5K6A - chains B and C of the 4 polymer chains in the assembly; structure by X-ray diffraction, 1.70 A resolution.

# Chain B
Name: Pteridine reductase
Organism: Trypanosoma brucei brucei
UniProtKB: O76290 (O76290_TRYBB); residue numbers follow UniProt; this construct covers 1-268
Sequence (288 residues; row label = number of the first residue in the row; numbers below 1 keep their minus sign (Met-19 is residue -19)):
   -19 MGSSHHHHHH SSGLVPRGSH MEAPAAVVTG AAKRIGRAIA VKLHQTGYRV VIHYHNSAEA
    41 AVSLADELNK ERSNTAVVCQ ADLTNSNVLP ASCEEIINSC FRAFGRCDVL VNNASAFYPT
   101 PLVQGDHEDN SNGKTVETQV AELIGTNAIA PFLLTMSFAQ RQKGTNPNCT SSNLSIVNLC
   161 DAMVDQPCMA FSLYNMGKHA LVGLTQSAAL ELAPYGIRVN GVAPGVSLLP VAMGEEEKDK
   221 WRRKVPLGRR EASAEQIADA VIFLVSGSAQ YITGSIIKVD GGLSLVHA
Not modelled in the structure: -19 to 1, 104-113, 143-152
Modified / non-standard residues: Cys168 (S-oxy cysteine; CSX)
Differences from the reference sequence: initiating methionine (-19); expression tag (-18 to 0)
Residues lining bound ligands:
  - 6QT ((2R)-2-(3-hydroxyphenyl)-6-oxidanyl-2,3-dihydrochromen-4-one): Arg14, Ser95, Phe97, Asp161, Met163, Tyr174, Gly205, Val206, Leu208, Leu209, Pro210, Trp221, Leu263
  - NADP (NAP; NADP nicotinamide-adenine-dinucleotide phosphate): Gly10, Ala12, Lys13, Arg14, Ile15, Gly16, His33, Tyr34, His35, Asn36, Ser37, Ala61, Asp62, Leu63, Thr64, Asn93, Ala94, Ser95, Ala96, Thr126, Asn127, Leu159, Cys160, Asp161, Tyr174, Lys178, Pro204, Gly205, Val206, Ser207, Leu208
What the authors report for this chain:
  - catalytic residues: Asp161, Tyr174, Lys178 (citing earlier work)
  - binding site for 6QT: Arg14, Ser95, Phe97, Asp161, Met163, Tyr174, Val206, Leu209, Trp221, Leu263

# Chain C
Name: Pteridine reductase
Organism: Trypanosoma brucei brucei
UniProtKB: O76290 (O76290_TRYBB); numbering as in UniProt (aligned over 1-268)
Sequence (288 residues; each row starts with the number of its first residue; numbers below 1 keep their minus sign (Met-19 is residue -19)):
   -19 MGSSHHHHHH SSGLVPRGSH MEAPAAVVTG AAKRIGRAIA VKLHQTGYRV VIHYHNSAEA
    41 AVSLADELNK ERSNTAVVCQ ADLTNSNVLP ASCEEIINSC FRAFGRCDVL VNNASAFYPT
   101 PLVQGDHEDN SNGKTVETQV AELIGTNAIA PFLLTMSFAQ RQKGTNPNCT SSNLSIVNLC
   161 DAMVDQPCMA FSLYNMGKHA LVGLTQSAAL ELAPYGIRVN GVAPGVSLLP VAMGEEEKDK
   221 WRRKVPLGRR EASAEQIADA VIFLVSGSAQ YITGSIIKVD GGLSLVHA
Not modelled in the structure: -19 to 1, 104-113, 143-151, 208-217
Modified / non-standard residues: Cys59 (cysteinesulfonic acid; OCS); Cys168 (S-oxy cysteine; CSX)
Differences from the reference sequence: initiating methionine (-19); expression tag (-18 to 0)
Residues lining bound ligands:
  - 6QT ((2R)-2-(3-hydroxyphenyl)-6-oxidanyl-2,3-dihydrochromen-4-one): Arg14, Ser95, Phe97, Asp161, Met163, Cys168, Tyr174, Gly205, Val206, Trp221
  - NADP (NAP; NADP nicotinamide-adenine-dinucleotide phosphate): Gly10, Lys13, Arg14, Ile15, Gly16, His33, Tyr34, His35, Asn36, Ser37, Ala61, Asp62, Leu63, Thr64, Asn93, Ala94, Ser95, Ala96, Thr126, Asn127, Leu159, Cys160, Asp161, Tyr174, Lys178, Pro204, Gly205, Val206, Ser207

# Interface between chain B and chain C
Residue-residue contacts (26; chain B residue first):
  Met163(B) - His267(C)
  Asp165(B) - Leu265(C)
  Gln166(B) - Gln166(C)
  Gln166(B) - Ser264(C)
  Gln166(B) - Leu265(C)
  Gln166(B) - His267(C)
  Pro167(B) - Leu265(C)
  Pro167(B) - His267(C)
  Cys168(B) - His267(C)
  Trp221(B) - His267(C)
  Lys224(B) - Ala268(C)  hydrogen bond (side chain-backbone)
  Ser264(B) - Gln166(C)
  Leu265(B) - Asp165(C)
  Leu265(B) - Gln166(C)
  Leu265(B) - Pro167(C)
  Val266(B) - Ala268(C)  hydrophobic
  His267(B) - Met163(C)
  His267(B) - Gln166(C)
  His267(B) - Pro167(C)
  His267(B) - Cys168(C)
  His267(B) - Trp221(C)
  His267(B) - Ala268(C)
  Ala268(B) - Trp221(C)
  Ala268(B) - Lys224(C)  hydrogen bond (backbone-side chain)
  Ala268(B) - Val266(C)  hydrophobic
  Ala268(B) - His267(C)

# Summary
Chain B and chain C each contribute 12 residues to their interface; the contacts include 2 hydrogen bonds.
Polar contacts include Lys224(B)-Ala268(C) and Ala268(B)-Lys224(C). Bound to chain B: NADP and compound 6QT.
From the paper: catalytic residues Asp161(B), Tyr174(B) and Lys178(B); a binding site for 6QT at Arg14(B),
Ser95(B) and Phe97(B) among others.
Chain B is Pteridine reductase and chain C is Pteridine reductase, both from Trypanosoma brucei brucei; the
structure, Trypanosoma brucei Pteridine reductase 1 (PTR1) in complex with compound 1, was determined by X-ray
diffraction (same publication as 5L42 and 5L4N).
